8SSB - chains A and F of the 6 polymer chains in the assembly; structure by electron microscopy, 3.66 A resolution.

# Chain A
Molecule: Glutamate receptor 2, Voltage-dependent calcium channel gamma-5 subunit chimera
Organism: Rattus norvegicus
Reference sequence: chimeric construct of P19491, Q8VHW8: residues 10-826 from P19491 (GRIA2_RAT), isoform P19491-2 positions 25-841 (UniProt number = residue number + 15); residues 832-1035 from Q8VHW8 positions 4-207 (UniProt number = residue number - 828)
Sequence (1026 residues; each row starts with the number of its first residue):
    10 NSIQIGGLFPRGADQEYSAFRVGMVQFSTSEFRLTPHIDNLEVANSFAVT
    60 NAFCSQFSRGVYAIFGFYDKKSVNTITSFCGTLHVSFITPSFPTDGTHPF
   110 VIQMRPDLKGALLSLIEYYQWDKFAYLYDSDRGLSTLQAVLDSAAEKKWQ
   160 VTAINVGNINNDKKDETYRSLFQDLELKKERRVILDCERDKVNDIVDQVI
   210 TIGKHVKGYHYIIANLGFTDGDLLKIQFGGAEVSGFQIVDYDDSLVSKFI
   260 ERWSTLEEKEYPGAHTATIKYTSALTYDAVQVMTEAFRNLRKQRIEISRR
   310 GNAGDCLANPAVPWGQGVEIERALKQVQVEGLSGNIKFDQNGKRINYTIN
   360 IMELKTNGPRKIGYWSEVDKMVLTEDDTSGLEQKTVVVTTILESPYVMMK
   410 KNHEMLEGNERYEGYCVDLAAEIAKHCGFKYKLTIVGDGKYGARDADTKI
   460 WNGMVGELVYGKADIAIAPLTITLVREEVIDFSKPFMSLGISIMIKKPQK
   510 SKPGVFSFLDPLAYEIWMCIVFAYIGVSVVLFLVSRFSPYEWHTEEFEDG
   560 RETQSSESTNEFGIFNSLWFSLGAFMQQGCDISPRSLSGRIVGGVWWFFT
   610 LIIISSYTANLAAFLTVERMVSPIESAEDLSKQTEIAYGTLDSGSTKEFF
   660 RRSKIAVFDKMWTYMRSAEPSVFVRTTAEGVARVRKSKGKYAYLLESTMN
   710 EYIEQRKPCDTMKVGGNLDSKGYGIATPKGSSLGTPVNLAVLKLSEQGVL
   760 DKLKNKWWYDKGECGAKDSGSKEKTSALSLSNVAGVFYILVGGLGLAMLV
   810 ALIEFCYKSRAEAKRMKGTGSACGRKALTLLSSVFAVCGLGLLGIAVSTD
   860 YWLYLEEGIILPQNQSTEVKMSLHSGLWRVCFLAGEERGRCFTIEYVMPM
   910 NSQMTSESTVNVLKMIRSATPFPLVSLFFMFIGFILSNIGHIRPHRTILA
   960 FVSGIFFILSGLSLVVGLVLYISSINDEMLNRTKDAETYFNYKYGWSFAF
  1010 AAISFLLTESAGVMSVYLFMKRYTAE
Not modelled in the structure: 10-393, 549-568, 823-830, 908-915, 952-955
Differences from the reference sequence: conflict Glu-241 (Asn256 in P19491), Leu-382 (Val397 in P19491), Glu-384 (Gly405 in P19491), Asp-385 (Asn406 in P19491), Gln-392 (Asn413 in P19491); linker (827-831)
Cystine bridges: Cys-718/Cys-773, Cys-890/Cys-900
Ligand contacts:
  - glutamic acid (GLU): Tyr-450, Pro-478, Leu-479, Thr-480, Arg-485, Leu-650, Gly-653, Ser-654, Thr-655, Glu-705, Met-708, Tyr-732
  - spermidine (SPD): Gln-586, Gln-587, Gly-588

# Chain F
Molecule: Protein cornichon homolog 2
Organism: Homo sapiens
Reference sequence: Q6PI25 (CNIH2_HUMAN); residues 1-160 here = UniProt positions 1-160
Sequence (160 residues; numbered 1 to 160; the number before each row is that of its first residue):
     1 MAFTFAAFCYMLTLVLCASLIFFVIWHIIAFDELRTDFKNPIDQGNPARA
    51 RERLKNIERICCLLRKLVVPEYSIHGLFCLMFLCAAEWVTLGLNIPLLFY
   101 HLWRYFHRPADGSEVMYDAVSIMNADILNYCQKESWCKLAFYLLSFFYYL
   151 YSMVYTLVSF
Not modelled in the structure: 1, 38-55, 160

# How chain A and chain F interact
Pairs across the interface - 11 pairs, chain A then chain F:
  Leu-789(A) / Phe-3(F)  hydrophobic
  Phe-796(A) / Phe-8(F)  hydrophobic
  Tyr-797(A) / Phe-3(F)
  Tyr-797(A) / Met-11(F)  hydrophobic
  Tyr-797(A) / Leu-157(F)
  Val-800(A) / Phe-8(F)  hydrophobic
  Val-800(A) / Val-15(F)  hydrophobic
  Leu-803(A) / Val-15(F)  hydrophobic
  Met-807(A) / Val-15(F)
  Leu-811(A) / Phe-22(F)  hydrophobic
  Phe-814(A) / Trp-26(F)  hydrophobic
Also at the interface, not in a pair above, chain A (9 interface residues in all): Ala-793
Also at the interface, not in a pair above, chain F (9 interface residues in all): Leu-12, Ser-19

# In short
The chain A/chain F interface involves 9 residues from each chain. Ligands of chain A: glutamic acid and
spermidine.
Here chain A is Glutamate receptor 2, Voltage-dependent calcium channel gamma-5 subunit chimera (Rattus
norvegicus) and chain F is Protein cornichon homolog 2 (Homo sapiens). Entry 8SSB (Structure of LBD-TMD of
AMPA receptor GluA2 in complex with auxiliary subunits TARP gamma-5 and cornichon-2 ...) was determined by
electron microscopy together with 8SS2, 8SS3, 8SS4, 8SS6, 8SS7 and 8SSA from the same study.
